7OHA - chains A and I of the 13 polymer chains in the assembly; structure by electron microscopy, 2.90 A resolution.

Chain A:
Molecule: Histone H3.2
From: Xenopus laevis
UniProt: P84233 (H32_XENLA); residues 1-135 here correspond to UniProt positions 2-136 (UniProt number = residue number + 1)
Chain sequence (135 residues; numbered 1 to 135; the number before each row is that of its first residue):
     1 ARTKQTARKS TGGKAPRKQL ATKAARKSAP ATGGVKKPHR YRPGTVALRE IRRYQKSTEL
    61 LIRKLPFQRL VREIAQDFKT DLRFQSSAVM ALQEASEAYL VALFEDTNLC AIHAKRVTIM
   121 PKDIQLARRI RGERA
Not modelled in the structure: 1-37, 135
Sequence notes: conflict Ala102 (Gly103 in P84233)
Swiss-Prot annotation at these positions:
  - modified residue: Arg2 (Asymmetric dimethylarginine), Thr3 (Phosphothreonine), Lys4 (Allysine), Gln5 (5-glutamyl dopamine), Thr6 (Phosphothreonine), Arg8 (Citrulline), Lys9 (N6,N6,N6-trimethyllysine), Ser10 (ADP-ribosylserine), Thr11 (Phosphothreonine), Lys14 (N6-(2-hydroxyisobutyryl)lysine), Arg17 (Asymmetric dimethylarginine), Lys18 (N6-(2-hydroxyisobutyryl)lysine), Lys23 (N6-(2-hydroxyisobutyryl)lysine), Arg26 (Citrulline), Lys27 (N6,N6,N6-trimethyllysine), Ser28 (ADP-ribosylserine), Lys36 (N6,N6,N6-trimethyllysine), Lys37 (N6-methyllysine), Tyr41 (Phosphotyrosine), Lys56 (N6,N6,N6-trimethyllysine) and 8 more in UniProt
  - lipidation: Cys110 (S-palmitoyl cysteine)

Chain I:
Molecule: 145-nt DNA strand
From: synthetic construct
Sequence (145 nucleotides; row label = number of the first residue in the row; numbers below 1 keep their minus sign (DA-72 is residue -72)):
   -72 ATCAGAATCC CGGTGCCGAG GCCGCTCAAT TGGTCGTAGA CAGCTCTAGC ACCGCTTAAA
   -12 CGCACGTACG CGCTGTCCCC CGCGTTTTAA CCGCCAAGGG GATTACTCCC TAGTCTCCAG
    48 GCACGTGTCA GATATATACA TCGAT
Not modelled in the structure: 50-72

How chain A and chain I interact:
Contacting residue pairs (15; chain A residue first):
  Arg42(A) - DA-5(I)  salt bridge to the phosphate
  Pro43(A) - DA-5(I)  phosphate contact
  Arg63(A) - DA-13(I)  salt bridge to the phosphate
  Arg72(A) - DC-23(I)  salt bridge to the phosphate
  Arg83(A) - DG-24(I)  phosphate contact
  Arg83(A) - DC-23(I)  hydrogen bond to the sugar
  Phe84(A) - DG-24(I)  phosphate contact
  Phe84(A) - DC-23(I)  hydrogen bond to the phosphate
  Gln85(A) - DG-24(I)  phosphate contact
  Ser86(A) - DG-24(I)  phosphate contact
  Arg116(A) - DG-3(I)  phosphate contact
  Val117(A) - DG-3(I)  hydrogen bond to the phosphate
  Thr118(A) - DG-3(I)  hydrogen bond to the phosphate
  Met120(A) - DC-2(I)  phosphate contact
  Lys122(A) - DC-2(I)  salt bridge to the phosphate
Interface residues without a listed pair, chain A (14 interface residues in all): Lys115
Interface residues without a listed pair, chain I (8 interface residues in all): DA-14, DC-4

Overview:
The interface between chain A and chain I involves 14 residues on one side and 8 on the other; the contacts
include 4 hydrogen bonds and 4 salt bridges. Polar pairs include Arg83(A)-DC-23(I), Phe84(A)-DC-23(I) and
Val117(A)-DG-3(I).
Chain A is Histone H3.2 (Xenopus laevis) and chain I is a 145-nt DNA strand (synthetic construct); the
structure, nucleosome with TBP and TFIIA bound at SHL +2, was determined by electron microscopy together with
7OH9, 7OHB and 7OHC from the same study.
